Entry 5CEG (X-ray diffraction, 1.59 A resolution); this record covers chains A and B of the 4 polymer chains in the assembly.

Chain A:
Name: Addiction module antidote protein, CopG/Arc/MetJ family
Source organism: Mesorhizobium opportunistum (strain LMG 24607 / HAMBI 3007 / WSM2075)
UniProt: F7YBW8 (F7YBW8_MESOW); residue numbers follow UniProt; this construct covers 1-93
Chain sequence (93 residues; numbered 1 to 93; the number before each row is that of its first residue):
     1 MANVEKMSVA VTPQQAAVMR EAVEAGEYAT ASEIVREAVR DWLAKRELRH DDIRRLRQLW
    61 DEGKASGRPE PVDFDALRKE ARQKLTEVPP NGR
Disordered / not traced: 1-2, 88-93
What the authors report for this chain:
  - specificity-determining residues: Leu59, Trp60, Asp61, Lys64
  - mutagenesis - D61K, K64L: unchanged binding to Plasmid stabilization system (chain B)
  - mutagenesis - D61K/K64L, K64L: increased binding to ParE2

Chain B:
Name: Plasmid stabilization system
Source organism: Mesorhizobium opportunistum (strain LMG 24607 / HAMBI 3007 / WSM2075)
UniProt: F7YBW7 (F7YBW7_MESOW); residues 1-103 here = UniProt positions 1-103
Chain sequence (117 residues; numbered -13 to 103; the number before each row is that of its first residue; numbers below 1 keep their minus sign (Met-13 is residue -13)):
   -13 MGSSHHHHHH SQDPMAVRLV WSPTAKADLI DIYVMIGSEN IRAADRYYDQ LEARALQLAD
    47 QPRMGVRRPD IRPSARMLVE APFVLLYETV PDTDDGPVEW VEIVRVVDGR RDLNRLF
Disordered / not traced: -13 to 0
Differences from the reference sequence: initiating methionine (-13); expression tag (-12 to 0)
Bound ions: Na+: Gly95, Leu99, Leu102, Phe103
What the authors report for this chain:
  - specificity-determining residues: Arg54, Arg58, Ala61, Met63, Leu72 (by similarity / conservation)
  - mutagenesis - R54V/R58E/A61I/M63R/L72F: abolished binding to Addiction module antidote protein, CopG/Arc/MetJ family (chain A)

Interface between chain A and chain B:
Contacting residue pairs - 5 pairs, chain A then chain B:
  Thr12(A) - Met21(B)
  Thr12(A) - Arg97(B)
  Gln14(A) - Arg97(B)  hydrogen bond
  Lys45(A) - Phe103(B)  hydrogen bond (side chain-backbone)
  Arg49(A) - Phe103(B)
Interface residues without a listed pair, chain A (6 interface residues in all): Ala10, Val11
Interface residues without a listed pair, chain B (4 interface residues in all): Ser24

Overview:
Chain A and chain B form an interface of 6 and 4 residues respectively, with 2 hydrogen bonds. Among the polar
pairs are Gln14(A)-Arg97(B) and Lys45(A)-Phe103(B). From the paper: D61K/K64L and K64L of chain A increase
binding to ParE2; specificity determinants Leu59(A), Trp60(A) and Arg54(B) among others; 4 substitutions were
tested in all.
Here chain A is Addiction module antidote protein, CopG/Arc/MetJ family and chain B is Plasmid stabilization
system, both from Mesorhizobium opportunistum (strain LMG 24607 / HAMBI 3007 / WSM2075). Entry 5CEG (X-ray
structure of toxin/anti-toxin complex from Mesorhizobium opportunistum) was determined by X-ray diffraction.
